1N6Q - chains L and H of the 6 polymer chains in the assembly; structure by X-ray diffraction, 3.00 A resolution.

== Chain L ==
Molecule: Monoclonal Antibody (Light Chain)
Organism: Mus musculus
Notes: fragment: fab 28; antibody fragment or engineered binder
Amino-acid sequence (211 residues; numbered 1 to 211; the number before each row is that of its first residue):
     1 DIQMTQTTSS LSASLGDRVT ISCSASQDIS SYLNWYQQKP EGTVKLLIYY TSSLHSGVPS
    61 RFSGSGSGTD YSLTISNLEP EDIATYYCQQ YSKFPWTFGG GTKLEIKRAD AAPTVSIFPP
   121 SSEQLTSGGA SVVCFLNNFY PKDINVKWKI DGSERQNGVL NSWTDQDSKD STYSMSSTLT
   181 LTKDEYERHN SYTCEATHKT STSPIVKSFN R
Cystine bridges: C23-C88, C134-C194

== Chain H ==
Molecule: Monoclonal Antibody (Heavy Chain)
Organism: Mus musculus
Notes: fragment: fab 28; antibody fragment or engineered binder
Amino-acid sequence (225 residues; numbered 1 to 225; the number before each row is that of its first residue):
     1 QITLKESGPG IVQPSQPFRL TCTFSGFSLS TSGIGVTWIR QPSGKGLEWL ATIWWDDDNR
    61 YNPSLKSRLT VSKDTSNNQA FLNMMTVETA DTAIYYCAQS AITSVTDSAM DHWGQGTSVT
   121 VSSAKTTPPS VYPLAPGSAA QTNSMVTLGC LVKGYFPEPV TVTWNSGSLS SGVHTFPAVL
   181 QSDLYTLSSS VTVPSSTWPS ETVTCNVAHP ASSTKVDKKI VPADC
Cystine bridges: C22-C97, C150-C205

== How chain L and chain H interact ==
Contacting residue pairs - 72 pairs, chain L then chain H:
  Y32(L) - T106(H)
  N34(L) - S108(H)  hydrogen bond (side chain-backbone)
  N34(L) - A109(H)
  Y36(L) - M110(H)  hydrogen bond (side chain-backbone)
  Y36(L) - W113(H)
  Q38(L) - Q41(H)  hydrogen bond
  Q38(L) - Y96(H)  hydrogen bond
  G42(L) - Y96(H)  hydrogen bond (backbone-side chain)
  V44(L) - W113(H)
  L46(L) - D111(H)
  Y49(L) - D107(H)
  Y49(L) - A109(H)  hydrophobic
  Y50(L) - T106(H)
  Y50(L) - D107(H)
  H55(L) - D111(H)  salt bridge
  H55(L) - H112(H)
  Y87(L) - Q41(H)
  Y87(L) - K45(H)
  Y87(L) - G46(H)
  Y87(L) - L47(H)
  Q89(L) - M110(H)
  Y91(L) - T106(H)  hydrogen bond (side chain-backbone)
  Y91(L) - D107(H)
  Y91(L) - S108(H)
  F94(L) - W49(H)  hydrophobic
  F94(L) - R60(H)
  P95(L) - W49(H)  hydrophobic
  P95(L) - P63(H)
  W96(L) - T37(H)
  W96(L) - W49(H)
  W96(L) - T52(H)
  W96(L) - S100(H)
  F98(L) - I39(H)  hydrophobic
  F98(L) - L47(H)
  F98(L) - M110(H)  hydrophobic
  S116(L) - T147(H)
  F118(L) - L134(H)
  F118(L) - A135(H)
  F118(L) - P136(H)
  F118(L) - T147(H)
  F118(L) - G149(H)
  P119(L) - A135(H)
  S121(L) - Y132(H)
  S121(L) - P133(H)
  E123(L) - Y132(H)
  E123(L) - P133(H)
  E123(L) - K218(H)
  Q124(L) - Y132(H)
  Q124(L) - L151(H)
  V133(L) - L134(H)  hydrophobic
  F135(L) - L134(H)  hydrophobic
  F135(L) - G149(H)
  F135(L) - F176(H)  hydrophobic
  F135(L) - S188(H)
  F135(L) - S189(H)
  F135(L) - S190(H)
  N137(L) - H174(H)
  N137(L) - S190(H)
  N138(L) - H174(H)
  L160(L) - Q181(H)
  N161(L) - V179(H)
  S162(L) - F176(H)
  S162(L) - P177(H)  hydrogen bond (side chain-backbone)
  W163(L) - P177(H)
  T164(L) - F176(H)
  S174(L) - H174(H)  hydrogen bond
  S174(L) - F176(H)
  M175(L) - F176(H)
  S176(L) - F176(H)
  S176(L) - S188(H)  hydrogen bond
  T180(L) - Q181(H)
  F209(L) - S138(H)
Interface residues without a listed pair, chain L (42 interface residues in all): S127, S131, D167, N210, R211
Interface residues without a listed pair, chain H (41 interface residues in all): E48, W54, C225

== Summary ==
42 residues of chain L face 41 of chain H across their interface; the contacts include 9 hydrogen bonds and 1
salt bridge. Polar pairs include H55(L)-D111(H), N34(L)-S108(H) and Y36(L)-M110(H).
Here chain L is Monoclonal Antibody (Light Chain) and chain H is Monoclonal Antibody (Heavy Chain), both from
Mus musculus. Entry 1N6Q (HIV-1 Reverse Transcriptase Crosslinked to pre-translocation AZTMP-terminated DNA
(complex N)) was determined by X-ray diffraction together with 1N5Y from the same study.
